6J2B - chains A and B; structure by X-ray diffraction, 1.44 A resolution.

== Chain A (and B) ==
Molecule: Beta-lactamase
From: Escherichia coli
Notes: EC 3.5.2.6; chain B of this document is another copy of the same molecule, construct and numbering; everything in this record applies to it too
Reference sequence: C8CP57 (C8CP57_ECOLX); the author numbering skips numbers that UniProt does not, so the offset changes along the chain: 25-57 = UniProt 29-61; 59-238 = UniProt 62-241; 240-289 = UniProt 242-291
Chain sequence (287 residues; row label = number of the first residue in the row; note: 2 numbers in that range are skipped by the numbering (no residue carries them; nothing is unmodelled there)):
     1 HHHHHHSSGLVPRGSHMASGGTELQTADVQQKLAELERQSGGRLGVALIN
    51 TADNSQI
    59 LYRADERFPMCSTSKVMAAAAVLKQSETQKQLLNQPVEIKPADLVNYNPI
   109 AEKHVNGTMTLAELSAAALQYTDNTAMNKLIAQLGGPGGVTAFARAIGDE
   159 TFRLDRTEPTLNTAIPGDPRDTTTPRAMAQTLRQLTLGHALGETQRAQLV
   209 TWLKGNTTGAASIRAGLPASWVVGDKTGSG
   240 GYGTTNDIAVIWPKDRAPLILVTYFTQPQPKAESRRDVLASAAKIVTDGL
Not modelled in the structure: 1-26, 289
Construct notes: expression tag (1-24); engineered mutation Thr-130 (Ser133 in C8CP57)
Glycans and other covalent adducts: trans-enamine intermediate of sulbactam (TSL) linked to Ser-70

== Interface between chain A and chain B ==
Residue-residue contacts (23):
  Tyr-105(A) / Ala-227(B)  hydrophobic
  Tyr-105(A) / Ser-228(B)
  Pro-107(A) / Val-230(B)  hydrophobic
  Tyr-129(A) / Lys-212(B)
  Tyr-129(A) / Gly-213(B)
  Lys-212(A) / Tyr-129(B)
  Lys-212(A) / Thr-215(B)
  Gly-213(A) / Tyr-129(B)
  Gly-213(A) / Thr-215(B)
  Asn-214(A) / Thr-215(B)
  Thr-215(A) / Lys-212(B)
  Thr-215(A) / Gly-213(B)
  Thr-215(A) / Asn-214(B)
  Thr-215(A) / Ala-218(B)
  Thr-216(A) / Ala-218(B)
  Ala-218(A) / Thr-216(B)
  Ala-218(A) / Ala-218(B)
  Ala-219(A) / Ala-219(B)  hydrophobic
  Ala-227(A) / Tyr-105(B)  hydrophobic
  Ser-228(A) / Tyr-105(B)
  Val-230(A) / Pro-107(B)  hydrophobic
  Lys-253(A) / Glu-110(B)  salt bridge
  Arg-275(A) / Ala-223(B)
Interface residues without a listed pair, chain A (18 interface residues in all): Glu-110, Lys-111, Gly-217
Interface residues without a listed pair, chain B (19 interface residues in all): Lys-111, Gly-217, Arg-222, Lys-253

== Overview ==
18 residues of chain A and 19 residues of chain B are in contact; the contacts include 1 salt bridge. The
salt-bridged pair is Lys-253(A)/Glu-110(B).
Chain A and chain B are both Beta-lactamase (Escherichia coli); the structure, CTX-M-64 beta-lactamase S130T
sulbactam complex, was determined by X-ray diffraction together with 6ITY, 6J25, 6J2K, 6J2O and 5ZB7 from the
same study.
